PDB entry 6UYS | X-ray diffraction, 1.59 A resolution | chains A and B

[Chain A]
Molecule: Small ubiquitin-related modifier 1
Organism: Homo sapiens
UniProt: P63165 (SUMO1_HUMAN); residues 17-97 here = UniProt positions 17-97
Amino-acid sequence (83 residues; each row starts with the number of its first residue):
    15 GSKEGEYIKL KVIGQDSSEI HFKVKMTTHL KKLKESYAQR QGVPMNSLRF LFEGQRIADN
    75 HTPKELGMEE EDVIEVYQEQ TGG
Not modelled in the structure: 15-19, 95-97
Modified residues: Lys37 (N(6)-acetyllysine; ALY)
Construct notes: expression tag (15-16); engineered mutation Ala52 (Cys in P63165)
Curated features (UniProtKB/Swiss-Prot):
  - region: Lys37 to Met40 (Microbial infection: Interaction with Tula hantavirus)
  - site: Phe36 (Interaction with PIAS2)
  - modified residue: Ser32 (Phosphoserine)
  - cross-link: Lys17 (Glycyl lysine isopeptide (Lys-Gly) (interchain with G-Cter in SUMO2)), Lys23 (Glycyl lysine isopeptide (Lys-Gly) (interchain with G-Cter in SUMO2)), Lys25 (Glycyl lysine isopeptide (Lys-Gly) (interchain with G-Cter in SUMO1)), Lys37 (Glycyl lysine isopeptide (Lys-Gly) (interchain with G-Cter in SUMO2)), Lys39 (Glycyl lysine isopeptide (Lys-Gly) (interchain with G-Cter in SUMO2)), Lys45 (Glycyl lysine isopeptide (Lys-Gly) (interchain with G-Cter in SUMO2)), Lys46 (Glycyl lysine isopeptide (Lys-Gly) (interchain with G-Cter in SUMO2)), Gly97 (Glycyl lysine isopeptide (Gly-Lys) (interchain with K-? in acceptor proteins))

[Chain B]
Molecule: Protein PML
Organism: Homo sapiens
Notes: engineered mutation(s): E574Y
Amino-acid sequence (29 residues; row label = number of the first residue in the row):
     1 GSGAGEAEER VVVISSSEDS DAENSSSRY
Not modelled in the structure: 1-6, 19-29
Modified residues: Ser15, Ser16, Ser17, Ser20 (phosphoserine; SEP)

[Chain A / chain B interface]
Residue-residue contacts (25; chain A residue first):
  Tyr21(A) - Ile14(B)
  Lys23(A) - Glu9(B)  salt bridge
  Glu33(A) - Arg10(B)  hydrogen bond (backbone-side chain)
  Ile34(A) - Arg10(B)
  Ile34(A) - Val12(B)  hydrophobic
  His35(A) - Glu9(B)  salt bridge
  His35(A) - Arg10(B)  hydrogen bond (backbone-backbone)
  His35(A) - Val11(B)
  His35(A) - Val12(B)  hydrogen bond (backbone-backbone)
  Phe36(A) - Val12(B)
  Phe36(A) - Ile14(B)  hydrophobic
  Lys37(A) - Val11(B)
  Lys37(A) - Val12(B)  hydrogen bond (backbone-backbone)
  Lys37(A) - Val13(B)
  Lys37(A) - Ile14(B)  hydrogen bond (backbone-backbone)
  Val38(A) - Ile14(B)  hydrophobic
  Lys39(A) - Ser16(B)
  Thr42(A) - Glu18(B)
  His43(A) - Glu18(B)  salt bridge
  Lys46(A) - Ile14(B)
  Lys46(A) - Ser15(B)  hydrogen bond (side chain-backbone)
  Lys46(A) - Ser17(B)  hydrogen bond (side chain-backbone)
  Ser50(A) - Val12(B)
  Ser50(A) - Ile14(B)
  Arg54(A) - Val12(B)
Interface residues without a listed pair, chain A (17 interface residues in all): Ser32, Thr41, Leu47

[In short]
The interface between chain A and chain B involves 17 residues on one side and 10 on the other; the contacts
include 7 hydrogen bonds and 3 salt bridges. Polar pairs include Lys23(A)-Glu9(B), His35(A)-Glu9(B) and
His43(A)-Glu18(B).
Chain A is Small ubiquitin-related modifier 1 and chain B is Protein PML, both from Homo sapiens; the
structure, Crystal structure of K37-acetylated SUMO1 in complex with phosphorylated PML-SIM, was determined by
X-ray diffraction (same publication as 6UYO, 6UYP, 6UYQ, 6UYR, 6UYT, 6UYU and 4 further entries).
